Entry 8ZIT (electron microscopy, 3.76 A resolution); this record covers chains K and L of the 20 polymer chains in the assembly.

[Chain K (and L)]
Name: DUF4297
From: Agrobacterium tumefaciens
Notes: chain L of this document is another copy of the same molecule, construct and numbering; everything in this record applies to it too
Amino-acid sequence (397 residues; numbered 1 to 397; the number before each row is that of its first residue):
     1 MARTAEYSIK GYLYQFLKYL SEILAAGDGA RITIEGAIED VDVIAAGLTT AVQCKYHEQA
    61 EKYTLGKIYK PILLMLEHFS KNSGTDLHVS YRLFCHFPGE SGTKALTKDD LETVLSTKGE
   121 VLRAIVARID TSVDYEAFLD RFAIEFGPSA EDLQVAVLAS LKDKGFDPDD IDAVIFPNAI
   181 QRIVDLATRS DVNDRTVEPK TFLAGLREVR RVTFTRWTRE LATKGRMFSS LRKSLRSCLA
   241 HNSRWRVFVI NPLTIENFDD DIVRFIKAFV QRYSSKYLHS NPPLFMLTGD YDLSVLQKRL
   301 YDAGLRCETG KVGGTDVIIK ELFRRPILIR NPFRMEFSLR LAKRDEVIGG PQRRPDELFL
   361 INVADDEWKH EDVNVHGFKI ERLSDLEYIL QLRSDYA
Not modelled in the structure: 1-4, 41-43, 85-88 (chain L: 1-223, 397)

[Chain K / chain L interface]
Residue-residue contacts - 18 pairs, chain K then chain L:
  Gln297(K) with Val312(L); Gly313(L)
  Tyr301(K) with Val312(L), hydrophobic; Glu321(L), hydrogen bond
  Arg306(K) with Glu321(L), salt bridge
  Val312(K) with Gln297(L); Lys298(L)
  Gly313(K) with Ser294(L); Gln297(L)
  Ile318(K) with Lys298(L)
  Glu321(K) with Tyr301(L); Arg306(L), salt bridge
  Arg324(K) with Arg306(L)
  Ile327(K) with Ile327(L), hydrophobic; Ile329(L), hydrophobic; Arg334(L)
  Ile329(K) with Ile329(L), hydrophobic
  Glu336(K) with Glu336(L)
Interface residues without a listed pair, chain K (15 interface residues in all): Ser294, Lys298, Leu328, Arg334
Interface residues without a listed pair, chain L (14 interface residues in all): Arg324, Arg325

[Summary]
The interface between chain K and chain L involves 15 residues on one side and 14 on the other; the contacts
include 1 hydrogen bond and 2 salt bridges. Among the polar pairs are Arg306(K)-Glu321(L) and
Tyr301(K)-Glu321(L).
Chain K and chain L are both DUF4297 (Agrobacterium tumefaciens); the structure, DUF4297-HerA complex with DNA
and ATPgamaS, was determined by electron microscopy (same publication as 8ZGI, 8ZIQ, 8ZIR and 8ZIS).
